Entry 8XQP (electron microscopy, 3.29 A resolution); this record covers chains B and S of the 5 polymer chains in the assembly.

== Chain B ==
Name: Guanine nucleotide-binding protein G(I)/G(S)/G(T) subunit beta-1
Source organism: Homo sapiens
UniProt: P62873 (GBB1_HUMAN); numbering as in UniProt (aligned over 1-340)
Amino-acid sequence (366 residues; row label = number of the first residue in the row):
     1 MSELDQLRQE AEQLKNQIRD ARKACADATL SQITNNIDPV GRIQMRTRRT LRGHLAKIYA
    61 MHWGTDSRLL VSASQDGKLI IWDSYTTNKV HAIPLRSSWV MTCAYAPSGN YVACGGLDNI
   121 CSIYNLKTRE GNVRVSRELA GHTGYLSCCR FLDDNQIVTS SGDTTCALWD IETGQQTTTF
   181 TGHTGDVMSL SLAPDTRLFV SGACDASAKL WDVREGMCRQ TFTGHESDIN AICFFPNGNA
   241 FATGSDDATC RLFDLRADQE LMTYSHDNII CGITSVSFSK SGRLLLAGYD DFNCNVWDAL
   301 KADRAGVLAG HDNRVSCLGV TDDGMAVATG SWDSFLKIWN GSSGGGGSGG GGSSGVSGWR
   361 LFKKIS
Unresolved in the structure: 1-2, 341-366
Sequence notes: expression tag (341-366)
UniProt features mapped onto this chain:
  - modified residue: Ser2 (N-acetylserine), His266 (Phosphohistidine)
  - natural variant: Leu30 (L30F: In MRD42; uncertain significance), Arg52 (R52G: In MRD42), Gly64 (G64V: In MRD42), Asp76 (D76E: In MRD42; D76G: In MRD42), Gly77 (G77S: In MRD42), Lys78 (K78R: In MRD42), Ile80 (I80N: In MRD42; I80T: In MRD42), His91 (H91R: In MRD42; uncertain significance), Ala92 (A92T: In MRD42), Pro94 (P94S: In MRD42), Leu95 (L95P: In MRD42), Arg96 (R96L: In MRD42), 5 further natural variant entries in UniProt

== Chain S ==
Name: scFv16
Source organism: Homo sapiens
Notes: antibody fragment or engineered binder
Amino-acid sequence (286 residues; row label = number of the first residue in the row; note: 2 numbers in that range are skipped by the numbering (no residue carries them; nothing is unmodelled there); a row labelled like 121A-121N holds insertion residues (121A, then the next letters in order); numbers below 1 keep their minus sign (Met-19 is residue -19)):
   -19 MVSAIVLYVL LAAAAHSAFA DVQLVESGGG LVQPGGSRKL SCSASGFAFS SFGMHWVRQA
    41 PEKGLEWVAY ISSGSGTIYY ADTVKGRFTI SRDDPKNTLF LQMTSLRSED TAMYYCVRSI
   101 YYYGSSPFDF WGQGTTLTVS S
121A-121N GGGGSGGGGSGGGG
   124 SDIVMTQATS SVPVTPGESV SISCRSSKSL LHSNGNTYLY WFLQRPGQSP QLLIYRMSNL
   184 ASGVPDRFSG SGSGTAFTLT ISRLEAEDVG VYYCMQHLEY PLTFGAGTKL ELKAAAENLY
   244 FQSHHHHHHH H
Unresolved in the structure: -19 to 1, 121A-121N, 236-254
Cystine bridges: Cys22-Cys96, Cys147-Cys217

== How chain B and chain S interact ==
Residue-residue contacts (14):
  Arg68(B) with Tyr103(S), hydrogen bond (side chain-backbone)
  Asp83(B) with Tyr102(S), hydrogen bond
  Asn88(B) with Tyr102(S)
  Val90(B) with Tyr102(S)
  Arg129(B) with Val2(S); Arg98(S), hydrogen bond (backbone-side chain); Asp109(S), salt bridge; Phe110(S)
  Glu130(B) with Gly26(S); Phe27(S); Ala28(S), hydrogen bond (backbone-backbone); Phe32(S)
  Gly131(B) with Phe32(S)
  Asn132(B) with Ala28(S)
Also at the interface, not in a pair above, chain B (10 interface residues in all): Thr86, Lys127
Also at the interface, not in a pair above, chain S (11 interface residues in all): Gly104

== Summary ==
Chain B and chain S form an interface of 10 and 11 residues respectively; the contacts include 4 hydrogen
bonds and 1 salt bridge. Polar contacts include Arg129(B)-Asp109(S), Arg68(B)-Tyr103(S) and
Asp83(B)-Tyr102(S).
Chain B is Guanine nucleotide-binding protein G(I)/G(S)/G(T) subunit beta-1 and chain S is scFv16, both from
Homo sapiens; the structure, Structure of human class T GPCR TAS2R14-Gustducin complex with Aristolochic acid
A, was determined by electron microscopy, deposited together with 8XQL, 8XQN, 8XQO, 8XQR, 8XQS, 8XQT and 8YKY.
